PDB entry 3E00 | X-ray diffraction, 3.10 A resolution | chains A and D of the 6 polymer chains in the assembly

Chain A:
Protein: Retinoic acid receptor RXR-alpha
Source organism: Homo sapiens
Reference sequence: P19793 (RXRA_HUMAN); residues 11-462 here = UniProt positions 11-462
Chain sequence (467 residues; each row starts with the number of its first residue; numbers below 1 keep their minus sign (Met-4 is residue -4)):
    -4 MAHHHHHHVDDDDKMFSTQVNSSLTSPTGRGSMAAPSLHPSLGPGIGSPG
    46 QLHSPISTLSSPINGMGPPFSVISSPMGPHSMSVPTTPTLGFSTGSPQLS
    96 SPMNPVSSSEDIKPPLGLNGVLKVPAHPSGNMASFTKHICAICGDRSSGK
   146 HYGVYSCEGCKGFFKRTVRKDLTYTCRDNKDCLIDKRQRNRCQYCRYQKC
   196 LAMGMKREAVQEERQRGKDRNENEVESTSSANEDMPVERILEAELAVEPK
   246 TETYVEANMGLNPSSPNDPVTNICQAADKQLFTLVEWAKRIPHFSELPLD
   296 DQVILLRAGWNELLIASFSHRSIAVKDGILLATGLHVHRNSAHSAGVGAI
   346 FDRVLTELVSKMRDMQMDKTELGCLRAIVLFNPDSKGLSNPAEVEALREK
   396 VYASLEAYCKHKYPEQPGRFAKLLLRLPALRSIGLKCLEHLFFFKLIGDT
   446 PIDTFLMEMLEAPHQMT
Disordered / not traced: -4 to 131, 212-225, 244-264, 456-462
Construct notes: expression tag (-4 to 10)
Metal / ion sites: Zn2+ site 1: Cys135, Cys138, Cys152, Cys155; Zn2+ site 2: Cys171, Cys177, Cys187, Cys190
Residues lining bound ligands: (9cis)-retinoic acid (9CR): Ile268, Ala271, Ala272, Gln275, Trp305, Asn306, Leu309, Ile310, Phe313, Arg316, Leu326, Ala327, Val342, Ile345, Phe346, Cys432, His435, Leu436
UniProt features mapped onto this chain:
  - DNA-binding region: Cys135 to Met200 (Nuclear receptor)
  - zinc finger (NR C4-type): Cys135 to Cys155, Cys171 to Cys195
  - region: Lys160 to Lys165 (Nuclear localization signal), Lys201 to Ser224 (Hinge), Arg348 to Gly368 (Required for nuclear export)
  - binding site (Zn(2+)): Cys135, Cys138, Cys152, Cys155, Cys171, Cys177, Cys187, Cys190
  - binding site (9-cis-retinoate): Arg316, Ala327
  - binding site (all-trans-retinoate): Arg316, Ala327
  - modified residue: Ser21 (Phosphoserine), Ser27 (Phosphoserine), Ser56 (Phosphoserine), Ser70 (Phosphoserine), Thr82 (Phosphothreonine), Ser129 (Phosphoserine), Lys145 (N6-acetyllysine), Ser259 (Phosphoserine), Ser260 (Phosphoserine)
  - cross-link: Lys108 (Glycyl lysine isopeptide (Lys-Gly) (interchain with G-Cter in SUMO))
  - mutagenesis: Ser27 (S27A: Abolishes phosphorylation. No change in increase of RARA-mediated transcriptional activity; S27A: Increase in RARA-mediated transcriptional activity), His133 to Lys156 (Abolishes acetylation by EP300), Lys145 (K145R: Abolishes acetylation by EP300, DNA binding and transcriptional activity. Impairs interaction with EP300), Phe158 to Phe159 (Abolishes nuclear export), Lys160 to Lys165 (Abolishes nuclear localization and transcriptional activity), Gln206 to Asn216 (No impact on acetylation by EP300), Val280 (V280A: Abolished ubiquitination and degradation by UBR5), Glu352 to Thr462 (No impact on acetylation by EP300), Met357 to Met360 (Abolishes nuclear export), Leu418 to Leu430 (Abolishes nuclear localization), Glu434 (E434N/Q/K/A: As a heterodimer with NR1H4, impairs interaction with coactivator NCOA1. Impairs transcriptional activity)

Chain D:
Protein: Peroxisome proliferator-activated receptor gamma
Source organism: Homo sapiens
Reference sequence: P37231 (PPARG_HUMAN); residues 74-477 here correspond to UniProt positions 102-505 (UniProt number = residue number + 28)
Chain sequence (419 residues; each row starts with the number of its first residue):
    59 MAHHHHHHVDDDDKMYQSAIKVEPASPPYYSEKTQLYNKPHEEPSNSLMA
   109 IECRVCGDKASGFHYGVHACEGCKGFFRRTIRLKLIYDRCDLNCRIHKKS
   159 RNKCQYCRFQKCLAVGMSHNAIRFGRMPQAEKEKLLAEISSDIDQLNPES
   209 ADLRALAKHLYDSYIKSFPLTKAKARAILTGKTTDKSPFVIYDMNSLMMG
   259 EDKIKFKHITPLQEQSKEVAIRIFQGCQFRSVEAVQEITEYAKSIPGFVN
   309 LDLNDQVTLLKYGVHEIIYTMLASLMNKDGVLISEGQGFMTREFLKSLRK
   359 PFGDFMEPKFEFAVKFNALELDDSDLAIFIAVIILSGDRPGLLNVKPIED
   409 IQDNLLQALELQLKLNHPESSQLFAKLLQKMTDLRQIVTEHVQLLQVIKK
   459 TETDMSLHPLLQEIYKDLY
Disordered / not traced: 59-106, 265-272
Construct notes: expression tag (59-73)
Metal / ion sites: Zn2+ site 1: Cys111, Cys114, Cys128, Cys131; Zn2+ site 2: Cys148, Cys152, Cys162, Cys165
Residues lining bound ligands: 2-chloro-5-nitro-N-phenylbenzamide (GW9): Phe282, Cys285, Gln286, Arg288, Ser289, Ile326, Leu330, Leu333, Met364, His449, Tyr473
UniProt features mapped onto this chain:
  - DNA-binding region: Ala108 to Phe182 (Nuclear receptor)
  - zinc finger (NR C4-type): Cys111 to Cys131, Cys148 to Cys170
  - motif: Pro467 to Asp475 (9aaTAD)
  - binding site (rosiglitazone): Gln286 to Ser289, His323, His449, Tyr473
  - modified residue: Ser84 (Phosphoserine)
  - cross-link: Lys224 (Glycyl lysine isopeptide (Lys-Gly) (interchain with G-Cter in ubiquitin))
From the paper describing this entry:
  - binding site for 2-chloro-5-nitro-N-phenylbenzamide: Cys285
  - mutagenesis - F347A: decreased binding to PPRE
  - mutagenesis - F347A: decreased signaling in response to rosiglitazone

Chain A / chain D interface:
Residue-residue contacts - 60 pairs, chain A then chain D:
  Asp166(A) - Lys336(D)  salt bridge
  Tyr189(A) - Glu351(D)  hydrogen bond
  Tyr192(A) - Asp337(D)  hydrogen bond
  Gln193(A) - Glu351(D)
  Leu196(A) - Val248(D)
  Leu196(A) - Asp337(D)
  Ala197(A) - Val248(D)
  Ala197(A) - Tyr250(D)  hydrophobic
  Lys201(A) - Ile236(D)
  Lys201(A) - Leu237(D)
  Lys201(A) - Gly239(D)
  Lys201(A) - Ser245(D)
  Arg202(A) - Lys336(D)
  Arg202(A) - Asp337(D)  salt bridge
  Glu203(A) - Arg234(D)  salt bridge
  Glu203(A) - Leu237(D)
  Glu203(A) - Asn335(D)  hydrogen bond
  Glu207(A) - Lys157(D)
  Glu207(A) - Lys161(D)  salt bridge
  Glu208(A) - Lys161(D)
  Arg209(A) - Asn160(D)
  Arg209(A) - Lys161(D)
  Gln210(A) - Lys161(D)
  Arg211(A) - Leu150(D)
  Arg348(A) - Tyr477(D)
  Glu352(A) - Asp396(D)
  Lys356(A) - Gly395(D)  hydrogen bond (side chain-backbone)
  Lys356(A) - Val403(D)
  Lys356(A) - Glu407(D)  salt bridge
  Ile373(A) - Gln437(D)
  Asp379(A) - Lys373(D)  salt bridge
  Arg393(A) - Gln437(D)
  Glu394(A) - Ser429(D)
  Glu394(A) - Lys434(D)
  Tyr397(A) - Gln430(D)
  Tyr397(A) - Ala433(D)  hydrophobic
  Tyr397(A) - Gln437(D)  hydrogen bond
  Ala398(A) - Gln430(D)
  Glu401(A) - Gln430(D)
  Phe415(A) - Ala433(D)  hydrophobic
  Ala416(A) - Phe432(D)  hydrophobic
  Lys417(A) - Glu407(D)  salt bridge
  Lys417(A) - Asp411(D)
  Leu419(A) - Ala433(D)  hydrophobic
  Leu420(A) - Gln410(D)
  Leu420(A) - Leu414(D)  hydrophobic
  Leu422(A) - Thr440(D)  hydrogen bond (backbone-side chain)
  Pro423(A) - Thr440(D)
  Pro423(A) - Arg443(D)
  Ala424(A) - Asp396(D)
  Ala424(A) - Arg443(D)
  Arg426(A) - Thr440(D)  hydrogen bond (side chain-backbone)
  Arg426(A) - Asp441(D)  salt bridge
  Arg426(A) - Gln444(D)
  Ser427(A) - Thr447(D)
  Ser427(A) - Tyr477(D)
  Leu430(A) - Gln444(D)
  Leu430(A) - Thr447(D)
  Lys431(A) - Tyr477(D)  hydrogen bond (side chain-backbone)
  Glu434(A) - Gln451(D)  hydrogen bond
Other interface residues (no listed pair), chain A (43 interface residues in all): Lys175, Gly199, Ala204, Gln206, Glu390, Arg421
Other interface residues (no listed pair), chain D (42 interface residues in all): Cys162, Thr238, Thr349, Pro398, Leu436, Met439

Summary:
43 residues of chain A and 42 residues of chain D are in contact, with 9 hydrogen bonds and 8 salt bridges.
Polar pairs include Asp166(A)-Lys336(D), Arg202(A)-Asp337(D) and Glu203(A)-Arg234(D). Bound to chain A:
(9cis)-retinoic acid. From the paper: a binding site for 2-chloro-5-nitro-N-phenylbenzamide at Cys285(D);
F347A of chain D reduces binding to PPRE.
Chain A is Retinoic acid receptor RXR-alpha and chain D is Peroxisome proliferator-activated receptor gamma,
both from Homo sapiens; the structure, Intact PPAR gamma - RXR alpha Nuclear Receptor Complex on DNA bound
with GW9662, 9-cis Retinoic ..., was determined by X-ray diffraction together with 3DZU and 3DZY from the same
study.
